PDB entry 4FNN | X-ray diffraction, 2.24 A resolution | chains A and C of the 4 polymer chains in the assembly

[Chain A (and C)]
Molecule: Peptidoglycan recognition protein 1
From: Camelus dromedarius
Notes: chain C of this document is another copy of the same molecule, construct and numbering; everything in this record applies to it too
Reference sequence: Q9GK12 (PGRP1_CAMDR); residues 1-171 here correspond to UniProt positions 23-193 (UniProt number = residue number + 22)
Chain sequence (171 residues; each row starts with the number of its first residue):
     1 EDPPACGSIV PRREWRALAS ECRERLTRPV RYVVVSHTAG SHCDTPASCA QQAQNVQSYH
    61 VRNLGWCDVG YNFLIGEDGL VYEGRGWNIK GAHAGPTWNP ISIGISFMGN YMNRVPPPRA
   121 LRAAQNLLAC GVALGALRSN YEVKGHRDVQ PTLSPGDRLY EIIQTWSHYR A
Cystine bridges: Cys6-Cys130, Cys22-Cys67, Cys43-Cys49

[Chain A / chain C interface]
Residue-residue contacts (13; chain A residue first):
  Arg31(A) with Glu21(C), salt bridge; Gly65(C), hydrogen bond (side chain-backbone); Trp66(C), hydrogen bond (side chain-backbone); Cys67(C)
  Tyr32(A) with Glu21(C), hydrogen bond (side chain-backbone)
  Trp98(A) with Arg23(C)
  Ile101(A) with Arg23(C)
  Arg138(A) with Gly65(C), hydrogen bond (side chain-backbone)
  Asn140(A) with Leu64(C); Gly65(C), hydrogen bond (side chain-backbone)
  Lys144(A) with Glu24(C), salt bridge
  Arg170(A) with Glu24(C)
  Ala171(A) with Glu24(C)
Other interface residues (no listed pair), chain A (10 interface residues in all): Thr97
Other interface residues (no listed pair), chain C (8 interface residues in all): Cys22

[Summary]
10 residues of chain A and 8 residues of chain C are in contact, with 5 hydrogen bonds and 2 salt bridges.
Polar pairs include Arg31(A)-Glu21(C), Lys144(A)-Glu24(C) and Arg31(A)-Gly65(C).
Chain A and chain C are both Peptidoglycan recognition protein 1 (Camelus dromedarius); the structure, Crystal
structure of the complex of CPGRP-S with stearic acid at 2.2 A RESOLUTION, was determined by X-ray
diffraction, deposited together with 3UIL, 3UMQ, 3USX and 3T2V.
